Entry 4GPS (X-ray diffraction, 2.40 A resolution); this record covers chain A.

[Chain A]
Protein: KLLA0E02245p
Organism: Kluyveromyces lactis
UniProt: Q6CPU0 (Q6CPU0_KLULA); numbering as in UniProt (aligned over 1-403)
Sequence (423 residues; each row starts with the number of its first residue; numbers below 1 keep their minus sign (Met-19 is residue -19)):
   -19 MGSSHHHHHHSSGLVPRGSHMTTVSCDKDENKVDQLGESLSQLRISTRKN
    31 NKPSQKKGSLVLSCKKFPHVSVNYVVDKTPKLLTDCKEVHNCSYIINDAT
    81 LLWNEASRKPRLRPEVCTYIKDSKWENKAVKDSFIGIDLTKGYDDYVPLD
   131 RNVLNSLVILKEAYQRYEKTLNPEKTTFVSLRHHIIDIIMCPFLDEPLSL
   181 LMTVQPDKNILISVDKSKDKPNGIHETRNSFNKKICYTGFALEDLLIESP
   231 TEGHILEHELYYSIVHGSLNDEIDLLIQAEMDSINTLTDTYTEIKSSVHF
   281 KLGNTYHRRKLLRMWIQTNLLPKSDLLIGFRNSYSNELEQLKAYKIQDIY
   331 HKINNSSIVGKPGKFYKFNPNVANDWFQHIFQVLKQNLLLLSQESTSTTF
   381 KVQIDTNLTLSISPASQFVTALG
Not modelled in the structure: -19 to 37, 126-134, 196-211, 229-237, 403
Differences from the reference sequence: expression tag (-19 to 0)
Swiss-Prot annotation at these positions:
  - binding site (a divalent metal cation): Glu223, Asp262, Glu273, Ile274
  - binding site (substrate): Glu260, Lys275, Gln297
  - mutagenesis: Leu161 (L161W: Reduced decapping activity without affecting the exonuclease activity. Reduced decapping and exonuclease activities; when associated with G-163), His163 (H163G: Does not affect the exonuclease activity. Reduced decapping and exonuclease activities; when associated with W-161. Reduced decapping and exonuclease activities; when associated with K-167), Asp167 (D167K: Does not affect the decapping and exonuclease activities. Reduced decapping and exonuclease activities; when associated with G-163)
From the paper describing this entry:
  - conformationally variable residues (order/disorder transition, side-chain flip): Tyr126 to Leu134, Lys196 to Phe211, Ser229 to Glu237, Glu273
  - contacts within the chain: Arg162-Glu273
  - mutagenesis - H163G, H163G/D167K, D167K: increased catalytic activity on RNA substrate with 5'-end triphosphate
  - mutagenesis - L161W, H163G, D167K: unchanged catalytic activity (nuclease activity)
  - mutagenesis - L161W/H163G, H163G/D167K: decreased catalytic activity (nuclease activity)
  - mutagenesis - H163G/D167K: increased catalytic activity on methylated capped RNA
  - mutagenesis - L161W/H163G/D167K: decreased expression
  - mutagenesis - E260A, E260A/D262A, D262A: abolished catalytic activity on decapping
  - mutagenesis - L161W, L161W/H163G: decreased catalytic activity on decapping
  - mutagenesis - D167K: unchanged catalytic activity on decapping

[Overview]
From UniProt: 4 divalent metal cation-binding residues, 3 substrate-binding residues and 3 mutagenesis sites.
From the paper: H163G, H163G/D167K and D167K increase catalytic activity on RNA substrate with 5'-end
triphosphate; conformational variability at Tyr126, Lys196 and Ser229 among others; 9 substitutions were
tested in all.
Chain A is KLLA0E02245p (Kluyveromyces lactis); the structure, Crystal Structure of K. lactis Dxo1 (YDR370C),
was determined by X-ray diffraction (same publication as 4GPU).
